Entry 4OIP (X-ray diffraction, 3.40 A resolution); this record covers chains B and D of the 9 polymer chains in the assembly.

Chain B:
Molecule: DNA-directed RNA polymerase subunit alpha
Source organism: Thermus thermophilus
Notes: EC 2.7.7.6
Reference sequence: Q5SHR6 (RPOA_THET8); residue numbers follow UniProt; this construct covers 1-315
Sequence (315 residues; numbered 1 to 315; the number before each row is that of its first residue):
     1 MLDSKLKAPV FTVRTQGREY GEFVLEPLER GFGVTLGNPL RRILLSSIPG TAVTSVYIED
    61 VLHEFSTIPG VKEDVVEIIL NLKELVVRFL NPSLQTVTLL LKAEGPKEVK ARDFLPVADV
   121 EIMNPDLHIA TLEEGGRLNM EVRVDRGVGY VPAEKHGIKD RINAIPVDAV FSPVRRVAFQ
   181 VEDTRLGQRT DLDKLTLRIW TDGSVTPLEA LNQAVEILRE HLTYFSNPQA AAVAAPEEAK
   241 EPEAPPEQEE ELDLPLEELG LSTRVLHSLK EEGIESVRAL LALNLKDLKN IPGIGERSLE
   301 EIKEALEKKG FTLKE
Disordered / not traced: 1, 229-315
Metal / ion sites: Mg2+: Asp183, Asp191, Asp193

Chain D:
Molecule: DNA-directed RNA polymerase subunit beta'
Source organism: Thermus thermophilus
Notes: EC 2.7.7.6
Reference sequence: Q8RQE8 (RPOC_THET8); numbering as in UniProt (aligned over 1-1524)
Sequence (1524 residues; each row starts with the number of its first residue):
     1 MKKEVRKVRI ALASPEKIRS WSYGEVEKPE TINYRTLKPE RDGLFDERIF GPIKDYECAC
    61 GKYKRQRFEG KVCERCGVEV TKSIVRRYRM GHIELATPAA HIWFVKDVPS KIGTLLDLSA
   121 TELEQVLYFS KYIVLDPKGA ILNGVPVEKR QLLTDEEYRE LRYGKQETYP LPPGVDALVK
   181 DGEEVVKGQE LAPGVVSRLD GVALYRFPRR VRVEYVKKER AGLRLPLAAW VEKEAYKPGE
   241 ILAELPEPYL FRAEEEGVVE LKELEEGAFL VLRREDEPVA TYFLPVGMTP LVVHGEIVEK
   301 GQPLAEAKGL LRMPRQVRAA QVEAEEEGET VYLTLFLEWT EPKDYRVQPH MNVVVPEGAR
   361 VEAGDKIVAA IDPEEEVIAE AEGVVHLHEP ASILVVKARV YPFEDDVEVS TGDRVAPGDV
   421 LADGGKVKSD VYGRVEVDLV RNVVRVVESY DIDARMGAEA IQQLLKELDL EALEKELLEE
   481 MKHPSRARRA KARKRLEVVR AFLDSGNRPE WMILEAVPVL PPDLRPMVQV DGGRFATSDL
   541 NDLYRRLINR NNRLKKLLAQ GAPEIIIRNE KRMLQEAVDA LLDNGRRGAP VTNPGSDRPL
   601 RSLTDILSGK QGRFRQNLLG KRVDYSGRSV IVVGPQLKLH QCGLPKRMAL ELFKPFLLKK
   661 MEEKGIAPNV KAARRMLERQ RDIKDEVWDA LEEVIHGKVV LLNRAPTLHR LGIQAFQPVL
   721 VEGQSIQLHP LVCEAFNADF DGDQMAVHVP LSSFAQAEAR IQMLSAHNLL SPASGEPLAK
   781 PSRDIILGLY YITQVRKEKK GAGLEFATPE EALAAHERGE VALNAPIKVA GRETSVGRLK
   841 YVFANPDEAL LAVAHGIVDL QDVVTVRYMG KRLETSPGRI LFARIVAEAV EDEKVAWELI
   901 QLDVPQEKNS LKDLVYQAFL RLGMEKTARL LDALKYYGFT FSTTSGITIG IDDAVIPEEK
   961 KQYLEEADRK LLQIEQAYEM GFLTDRERYD QILQLWTETT EKVTQAVFKN FEENYPFNPL
  1021 YVMAQSGARG NPQQIRQLCG LRGLMQKPSG ETFEVPVRSS FREGLTVLEY FISSHGARKG
  1081 GADTALRTAD SGYLTRKLVD VTHEIVVREA DCGTTNYISV PLFQPDEVTR SLRLRKRADI
  1141 EAGLYGRVLA REVEVLGVRL EEGRYLSMDD VHLLIKAAEA GEIQEVPVRS PLTCQTRYGV
  1201 CQKCYGYDLS MARPVSIGEA VGIVAAQSIG EPGTQLTMRT FHTGGVAGAA DITQGLPRVI
  1261 ELFEARRPKA KAVISEIDGV VRIEETEEKL SVFVESEGFS KEYKLPKEAR LLVKDGDYVE
  1321 AGQPLTRGAI DPHQLLEAKG PEAVERYLVE EIQKVYRAQG VKLHDKHIEI VVRQMMKYVE
  1381 VTDPGDSRLL EGQVLEKWDV EALNERLIAE GKTPVAWKPL LMGVTKSALS TKSWLSAASF
  1441 QNTTHVLTEA AIAGKKDELI GLKENVILGR LIPAGTGSDF VRFTQVVDQK TLKAIEEARK
  1501 EAVEAKERPA ARRGVKREQP GKQA
Disordered / not traced: 1-2, 1238-1251, 1503-1524
Metal / ion sites: Zn2+ site 1: Cys58, Cys60, Cys73, Cys76; Mg2+ site 1: Asp739, Asp741, Asp743; Mg2+ site 2: Asp739 (together with ATP); Mg2+ site 3 near Lys840 (its only coordinating residue here); Mg2+ site 4 near Trp897 (its only coordinating residue here); Zn2+ site 2: Cys1112, Cys1194, Cys1201, Cys1204
Small-molecule neighbours: ATP (adenosine-5'-triphosphate): Glu734, Asp739, Arg783, Lys908, Arg1029, Gln1359

Chain B / chain D interface:
Residue-residue contacts - 40 pairs, chain B then chain D:
  Leu45(B) with His855(D)
  Ser46(B) with His855(D)
  His63(B) with Glu810(D), salt bridge
  Phe65(B) with Pro809(D), hydrophobic; Leu839(D)
  Asp74(B) with Arg872(D), salt bridge
  Val76(B) with Arg872(D)
  Glu77(B) with Arg867(D), salt bridge; Arg872(D), salt bridge
  Leu80(B) with Val842(D); Phe843(D); Ala844(D); Arg867(D)
  Asn81(B) with Arg867(D)
  Lys83(B) with Val842(D), hydrogen bond (side chain-backbone); Glu848(D), salt bridge
  Glu84(B) with Ala844(D); Asn845(D); Arg867(D), salt bridge
  Gly149(B) with His855(D)
  Tyr150(B) with Phe843(D); Glu848(D), hydrogen bond; Ala852(D), hydrophobic; His855(D); Ile857(D), hydrophobic
  Pro152(B) with Ile857(D), hydrophobic
  Glu154(B) with Lys840(D), salt bridge
  Val170(B) with Glu848(D); Leu851(D), hydrophobic
  Arg175(B) with Asp847(D)
  Arg176(B) with Arg884(D); Glu888(D), salt bridge
  Gln180(B) with Tyr936(D)
  Arg185(B) with Asp689(D), salt bridge; Glu692(D), salt bridge
  Gln188(B) with Lys646(D); Asp685(D); Trp688(D); Glu722(D)
  Thr190(B) with Glu722(D)
Also at the interface, not in a pair above, chain B (26 interface residues in all): Asp168, Ser172, Phe179, Arg198
Also at the interface, not in a pair above, chain D (26 interface residues in all): Ala854

Overview:
The chain B/chain D interface involves 26 residues from each chain, with 2 hydrogen bonds and 10 salt bridges.
Polar pairs include His63(B)-Glu810(D), Asp74(B)-Arg872(D) and Glu77(B)-Arg867(D). Chain D binds ATP.
Asp183(B), Asp191(B) and Asp193(B) coordinate Mg2+.
Chain B is DNA-directed RNA polymerase subunit alpha and chain D is DNA-directed RNA polymerase subunit beta',
both from Thermus thermophilus; the structure, Crystal structure of Thermus thermophilus transcription
initiation complex soaked with GE23077, ATP, and CMPcPP, was determined by X-ray diffraction (same publication
as 4MQ9, 4OIN, 4OIO, 4OIQ and 4OIR).
